5BXN - chains A and B of the 28 polymer chains in the assembly; structure by X-ray diffraction, 2.80 A resolution.

Chain A:
Molecule: Proteasome subunit alpha type-2
From: Saccharomyces cerevisiae (strain ATCC 204508 / S288c)
Notes: EC 3.4.25.1
Reference sequence: P23639 (PSA2_YEAST); residues 1-250 here = UniProt positions 1-250
Sequence (250 residues; each row starts with the number of its first residue):
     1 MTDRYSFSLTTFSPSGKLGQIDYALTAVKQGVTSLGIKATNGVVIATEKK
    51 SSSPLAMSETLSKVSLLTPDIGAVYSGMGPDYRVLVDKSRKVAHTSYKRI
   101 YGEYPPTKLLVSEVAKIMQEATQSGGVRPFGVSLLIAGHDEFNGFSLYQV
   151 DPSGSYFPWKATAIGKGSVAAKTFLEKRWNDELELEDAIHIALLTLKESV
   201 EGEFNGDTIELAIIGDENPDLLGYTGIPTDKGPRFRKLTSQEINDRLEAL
Curated features (UniProtKB/Swiss-Prot):
  - cross-link: Lys-108 (Glycyl lysine isopeptide (Lys-Gly) (interchain with G-Cter in ubiquitin))

Chain B:
Molecule: Proteasome subunit alpha type-3
From: Saccharomyces cerevisiae (strain ATCC 204508 / S288c)
Notes: EC 3.4.25.1
Reference sequence: P23638 (PSA3_YEAST); residues 0-257 here correspond to UniProt positions 1-258 (UniProt number = residue number + 1)
Sequence (258 residues; numbered 0 to 257; the number before each row is that of its first residue; numbering starts at 0):
     0 MGSRRYDSRTTIFSPEGRLYQVEYALESISHAGTAIGIMASDGIVLAAER
    50 KVTSTLLEQDTSTEKLYKLNDKIAVAVAGLTADAEILINTARIHAQNYLK
   100 TYNEDIPVEILVRRLSDIKQGYTQHGGLRPFGVSFIYAGYDDRYGYQLYT
   150 SNPSGNYTGWKAISVGANTSAAQTLLQMDYKDDMKVDDAIELALKTLSKT
   200 TDSSALTYDRLEFATIRKGANDGEVYQKIFKPQEIKDILVKTGITKKDED
   250 EEADEDMK
Unresolved in the structure: 0, 245-257
Curated features (UniProtKB/Swiss-Prot):
  - cross-link (Glycyl lysine isopeptide (Lys-Gly)): Lys-99 (interchain with G-Cter in ubiquitin), Lys-198 (interchain with G-Cter in ubiquitin), Lys-230 (interchain with G-Cter in ubiquitin)

Interface between chain A and chain B:
Residue-residue contacts (64; chain A residue first):
  Arg-4(A) / Ser-2(B)  hydrogen bond (backbone-side chain)
  Tyr-5(A) / Tyr-5(B)
  Ser-6(A) / Gly-125(B)
  Ser-6(A) / Leu-127(B)
  Phe-7(A) / Ser-2(B)
  Phe-7(A) / Tyr-5(B)
  Phe-7(A) / Asp-6(B)
  Phe-7(A) / Gly-126(B)
  Ser-8(A) / Gly-126(B)  hydrogen bond (backbone-backbone)
  Ser-8(A) / Leu-127(B)
  Ser-8(A) / Arg-128(B)  hydrogen bond (side chain-backbone)
  Thr-10(A) / Arg-128(B)
  Thr-11(A) / Ser-7(B)
  Thr-11(A) / Thr-9(B)
  Thr-11(A) / Gln-20(B)
  Phe-12(A) / Gln-20(B)
  Phe-12(A) / Tyr-23(B)
  Phe-12(A) / Ser-27(B)
  Phe-12(A) / Leu-79(B)  hydrophobic
  Phe-12(A) / Arg-128(B)
  Phe-12(A) / Pro-129(B)
  Phe-12(A) / Gly-131(B)
  Ser-13(A) / Tyr-23(B)
  Pro-14(A) / Tyr-23(B)  hydrophobic
  Pro-14(A) / Glu-26(B)
  Ser-15(A) / Glu-26(B)
  Ser-15(A) / His-30(B)
  Gly-16(A) / Tyr-23(B)
  Gly-16(A) / Ser-27(B)  hydrogen bond (backbone-side chain)
  Leu-18(A) / Arg-128(B)
  Lys-38(A) / Glu-57(B)  salt bridge
  Lys-116(A) / Ile-85(B)
  Gln-119(A) / Ala-81(B)
  Gln-119(A) / Asp-82(B)  hydrogen bond
  Gln-119(A) / Ile-85(B)
  Gln-119(A) / Arg-128(B)
  Thr-122(A) / Arg-128(B)  hydrogen bond (backbone-side chain)
  Gln-123(A) / Tyr-121(B)
  Gln-123(A) / Leu-127(B)
  Gln-123(A) / Arg-128(B)  hydrogen bond (side chain-backbone)
  Gln-123(A) / Phe-130(B)
  Ser-153(A) / Ala-81(B)
  Gly-154(A) / Ala-81(B)
  Ser-155(A) / Ala-81(B)
  Tyr-156(A) / Glu-84(B)  hydrogen bond
  Phe-157(A) / Leu-56(B)  hydrophobic
  Pro-158(A) / Leu-56(B)
  Pro-158(A) / Glu-57(B)  hydrogen bond (backbone-backbone)
  Pro-158(A) / Thr-60(B)
  Pro-158(A) / Ser-61(B)
  Trp-159(A) / Ser-53(B)
  Trp-159(A) / Leu-55(B)
  Trp-159(A) / Leu-56(B)
  Trp-159(A) / Glu-57(B)
  Lys-160(A) / Thr-54(B)
  Lys-160(A) / Leu-55(B)  hydrogen bond (backbone-backbone)
  Lys-160(A) / Leu-56(B)
  Lys-160(A) / Glu-57(B)
  Ala-161(A) / Leu-55(B)
  Lys-172(A) / Leu-55(B)
  Leu-175(A) / Leu-55(B)  hydrophobic
  Glu-176(A) / Ser-53(B)
  Glu-176(A) / Thr-54(B)
  Glu-176(A) / Leu-55(B)
Also at the interface, not in a pair above, chain A (33 interface residues in all): Ser-112, Ser-124, Gly-125
Also at the interface, not in a pair above, chain B (32 interface residues in all): Ala-24, Thr-80

In short:
33 residues of chain A and 32 residues of chain B are in contact, with 10 hydrogen bonds and 1 salt bridge.
Polar pairs include Lys-38(A)/Glu-57(B), Arg-4(A)/Ser-2(B) and Ser-8(A)/Arg-128(B).
Here chain A is Proteasome subunit alpha type-2 and chain B is Proteasome subunit alpha type-3, both from
Saccharomyces cerevisiae (strain ATCC 204508 / S288c). Entry 5BXN (Yeast 20S proteasome beta2-G170A mutant in
complex with Bortezomib) was determined by X-ray diffraction (same publication as 5BXL).
